1UUG - chains A and B; structure by X-ray diffraction, 2.40 A resolution.

# Chain A
Name: Uracil-DNA glycosylase
Source organism: Escherichia coli K12
Notes: EC 3.2.2.3
UniProtKB: P12295 (UNG_ECOLI); numbering as in UniProt (aligned over 2-229)
Amino-acid sequence (229 residues; each row starts with the number of its first residue):
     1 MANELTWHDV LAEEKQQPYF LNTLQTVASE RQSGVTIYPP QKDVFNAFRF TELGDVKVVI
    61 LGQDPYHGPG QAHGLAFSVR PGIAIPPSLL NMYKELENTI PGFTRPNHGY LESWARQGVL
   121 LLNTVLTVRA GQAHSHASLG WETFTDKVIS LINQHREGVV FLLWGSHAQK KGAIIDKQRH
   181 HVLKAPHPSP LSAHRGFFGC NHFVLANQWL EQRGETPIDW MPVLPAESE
Not modelled in the structure: 1-4, 227-229
Swiss-Prot annotation at these positions:
  - active site: D64 (Proton acceptor)

# Chain B
Name: Uracil-DNA glycosylase inhibitor
Source organism: Bacillus phage PBS2
UniProtKB: P14739 (UNGI_BPPB2); residues 1-84 here = UniProt positions 1-84
Amino-acid sequence (84 residues; each row starts with the number of its first residue):
     1 MTNLSDIIEK ETGKQLVIQE SILMLPEEVE EVIGNKPESD ILVHTAYDES TDENVMLLTS
    61 DAPEYKPWAL VIQDSNGENK IKML
Not modelled in the structure: 1-2

# How chain A and chain B interact
Pairs across the interface (31):
  Q63(A) with I22(B); L23(B), hydrogen bond (side chain-backbone)
  Y66(A) with Q19(B)
  H67(A) with S21(B), hydrogen bond
  Q71(A) with Q19(B), hydrogen bond (side chain-backbone)
  A84(A) with Q19(B)
  I85(A) with Q19(B)
  P86(A) with E20(B)
  P87(A) with Q19(B); E20(B); T45(B)
  S88(A) with E20(B), hydrogen bond
  Q132(A) with Y65(B)
  A133(A) with S21(B); Y65(B), hydrogen bond (backbone-side chain)
  H134(A) with D61(B), salt bridge
  G165(A) with E28(B)
  S166(A) with L25(B); E28(B), hydrogen bond (backbone-side chain)
  H167(A) with L23(B)
  H187(A) with I22(B); M24(B)
  S189(A) with M24(B)
  P190(A) with Q73(B), hydrogen bond (backbone-side chain)
  L191(A) with M24(B), hydrophobic; V32(B); V43(B), hydrophobic; M56(B)
  S192(A) with M24(B)
  H194(A) with G77(B)
  R195(A) with E31(B), hydrogen bond (side chain-backbone)
Other interface residues (no listed pair), chain A (25 interface residues in all): D64, S135, K170
Other interface residues (no listed pair), chain B (24 interface residues in all): I18, I33, L42, H44, N54, A62, V71

# Overview
Chain A and chain B form an interface of 25 and 24 residues respectively; the contacts include 8 hydrogen
bonds and 1 salt bridge. Polar pairs include H134(A)-D61(B), Q63(A)-L23(B) and H67(A)-S21(B). From UniProt:
active-site residue D64(A) on chain A.
Here chain A is Uracil-DNA glycosylase (Escherichia coli K12) and chain B is Uracil-DNA glycosylase inhibitor
(Bacillus phage PBS2). Entry 1UUG (Escherichia coli uracil-DNA glycosylase:inhibitor complex with wild-type
udg and wild-type ugi) was determined by X-ray diffraction, deposited together with 1UGI, 2UGI and 2UUG.
